Entry 1RUY (X-ray diffraction, 2.70 A resolution); this record covers chains H and M of the 6 polymer chains in the assembly.

== Chain H ==
Protein: hemagglutinin
From: Influenza A virus (A/swine/Iowa/15/30(H1N1))
UniProtKB: Q82500 (Q82500_9INFA); the construct lacks a stretch of the UniProt sequence and is renumbered around it, so the offset changes along the chain: 5-42 = UniProt 18-55; 44-49 = UniProt 56-61; 50-133 = UniProt 63-146; 134-325 = UniProt 148-339
Sequence (328 residues; each row starts with the number of its first residue; note: 1 number in that range is skipped by the numbering (no residue carries it; nothing is unmodelled there)):
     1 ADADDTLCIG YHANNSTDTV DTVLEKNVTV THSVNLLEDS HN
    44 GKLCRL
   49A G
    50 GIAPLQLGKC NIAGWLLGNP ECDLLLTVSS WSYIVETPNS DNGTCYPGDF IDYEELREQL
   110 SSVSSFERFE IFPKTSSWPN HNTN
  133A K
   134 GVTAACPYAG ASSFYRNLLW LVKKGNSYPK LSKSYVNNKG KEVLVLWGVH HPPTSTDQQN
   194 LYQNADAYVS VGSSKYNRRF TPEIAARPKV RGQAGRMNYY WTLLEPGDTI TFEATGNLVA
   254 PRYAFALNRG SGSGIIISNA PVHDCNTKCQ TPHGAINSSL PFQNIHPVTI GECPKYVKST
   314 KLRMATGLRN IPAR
Not modelled in the structure: 1-4
Cystine bridges: Cys47-Cys278, Cys59-Cys71, Cys94-Cys139, Cys282-Cys306
Ligand contacts: 2-acetamido-2-deoxy-alpha-D-glucopyranose (NDG): Asn68, Pro69, Glu70, Asn91, Cys94, Ala138, Cys139, Pro140, Arg224

== Chain M ==
Protein: hemagglutinin
From: Influenza A virus (A/swine/Iowa/15/30(H1N1))
UniProtKB: P88836 (P88836_9INFA); residues 501-660 here correspond to UniProt positions 345-504 (UniProt number = residue number - 156)
Sequence (160 residues; numbered 501 to 660; the number before each row is that of its first residue):
   501 GLFGAIAGFI EGGWTGLIDG WYGYHHQNEQ GSGYAADQKS TQNAIDGITN KVNSVIEKMN
   561 TQFTAVGKEF NKLEKRIENL NNKVDDGFLD IWTYNAELLV LLENERTLDF HDSNVKNLYE
   621 KVRSQLKNNA KEIGNGCFEF YHKCDNECME SVRNGTYDYP
Cystine bridges: Cys644-Cys648

== Chain H / chain M interface ==
Pairs across the interface (14):
  Asp101(H) with Leu573(M)
  Glu103(H) with Arg576(M)
  Glu104(H) with Leu573(M); Glu574(M), hydrogen bond (side chain-backbone); Lys575(M), hydrogen bond (side chain-backbone); Arg576(M), salt bridge
  Glu107(H) with Lys575(M); Arg576(M); Asn579(M), hydrogen bond
  Gln108(H) with Lys572(M); Lys575(M), hydrogen bond
  Lys208(H) with Lys572(M)
  Trp234(H) with Leu573(M), hydrophobic
  Arg262(H) with Lys575(M)
Also at the interface, not in a pair above, chain H (10 interface residues in all): Ser111, Tyr209

== Summary ==
10 residues of chain H and 6 residues of chain M are in contact, with 4 hydrogen bonds and 1 salt bridge.
Polar pairs include Glu104(H)-Arg576(M), Glu104(H)-Glu574(M) and Glu104(H)-Lys575(M). Ligands of chain H:
2-acetamido-2-deoxy-alpha-D-glucopyranose.
Here chain H is hemagglutinin and chain M is hemagglutinin, both from Influenza A virus
(A/swine/Iowa/15/30(H1N1)). Entry 1RUY (1930 Swine H1 Hemagglutinin) was determined by X-ray diffraction
together with 1RU7, 1RUZ, 1RV0, 1RVT, 1RVX and 1RVZ from the same study.
